PDB entry 7UXL | X-ray diffraction, 2.86 A resolution | chains E and B of the 5 polymer chains in the assembly

Chain E:
Protein: RUPA-44 Fab Kappa chain
Source organism: Homo sapiens
Notes: antibody fragment or engineered binder
Sequence (214 residues; row label = number of the first residue in the row):
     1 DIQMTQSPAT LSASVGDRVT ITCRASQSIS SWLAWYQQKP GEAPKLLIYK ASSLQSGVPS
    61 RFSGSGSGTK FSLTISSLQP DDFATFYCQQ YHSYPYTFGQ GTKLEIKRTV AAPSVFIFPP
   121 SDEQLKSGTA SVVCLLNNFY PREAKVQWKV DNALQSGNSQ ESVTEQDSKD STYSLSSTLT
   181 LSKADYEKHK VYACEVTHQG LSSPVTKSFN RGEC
Disordered / not traced: 213-214
Cystine bridges: Cys23-Cys88, Cys134-Cys194

Chain B:
Protein: RUPA-29 Fab Lambda chain
Source organism: Homo sapiens
Notes: antibody fragment or engineered binder
Sequence (216 residues; row label = number of the first residue in the row; note: 1 number in that range is skipped by the numbering (no residue carries it; nothing is unmodelled there); a row labelled like 95A-95B holds insertion residues (95A, then the next letters in order)):
     1 SYELTQPPS
    11 VSVSPGQTAR ITCSGDALPK KHAYWYQQKS GQAPVLVIYD DSKRPSGIPE RFSGSSSGTM
    71 ATLSISGAQV EDEAAYYCYS SDTSA
95A-95B NY
    96 WVFGGGTKLT VLVLGQPKAA PSVTLFPPSS EELQANKATL VCLISDFYPG AVTVAWKADS
   156 SPVKAGVETT TPSKQSNNKY AASSYLSLTP EQWKSHRSYS CQVTHEGSTV EKTVAPTECS
Disordered / not traced: 214-215
Cystine bridges: Cys23-Cys88, Cys137-Cys196

Chain E / chain B interface:
Residue-residue contacts - 14 pairs, chain E then chain B:
  Arg18(E) with Glu60(B); Ser76(B), hydrogen bond
  Ser52(E) with Ser52(B), hydrogen bond (backbone-side chain)
  Ser53(E) with Ser52(B)
  Leu54(E) with Ser52(B); Ser65(B)
  Ser56(E) with Ser67(B)
  Gly57(E) with Ser67(B), hydrogen bond (backbone-side chain)
  Ser60(E) with Ser65(B); Ser74(B)
  Ser65(E) with Arg54(B), hydrogen bond; Glu60(B), hydrogen bond
  Ser76(E) with Thr18(B); Ser76(B)
Interface residues without a listed pair, chain E (12 interface residues in all): Ser63, Gly64, Ser72
Interface residues without a listed pair, chain B (14 interface residues in all): Arg20, Lys53, Arg61, Ser63, Gly68, Thr72

In short:
Chain E and chain B form an interface of 12 and 14 residues respectively, with 5 hydrogen bonds. Polar
contacts include Arg18(E)-Ser76(B), Ser52(E)-Ser52(B) and Gly57(E)-Ser67(B).
Here chain E is RUPA-44 Fab Kappa chain and chain B is RUPA-29 Fab Lambda chain, both from Homo sapiens. Entry
7UXL (Crystal structure of malaria transmission-blocking antigen Pfs48/45-6C variant in complex with human
antibodies RUPA-44 and RUPA-29) was determined by X-ray diffraction.
